Entry 8GAN (electron microscopy, 3.26 A resolution); this record covers chains J and Q of the 16 polymer chains in the assembly.

Chain J:
Name: Cas11
Organism: Neisseria lactamica
Reference sequence: A0A378VF47 (A0A378VF47_NEILA); residues 2-125 here correspond to UniProt positions 459-582 (UniProt number = residue number + 457)
Amino-acid sequence (124 residues; numbered 2 to 125; the number before each row is that of its first residue):
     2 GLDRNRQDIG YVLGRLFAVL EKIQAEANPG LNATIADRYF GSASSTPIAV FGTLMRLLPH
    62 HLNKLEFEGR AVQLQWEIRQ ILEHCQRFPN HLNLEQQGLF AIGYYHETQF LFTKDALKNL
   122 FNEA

Chain Q:
Molecule: 21-nt DNA strand
Sequence (21 nucleotides; numbered -6 to 14; the number before each row is that of its first residue; numbers below 1 keep their minus sign (DA-6 is residue -6)):
    -6 ATTATATTAA TATTATATTT A

How chain J and chain Q interact:
Residue-residue contacts (21):
  Glu27(J) with DA3(Q), sugar contact
  Phe68(J) with DA3(Q), sugar contact; DT4(Q), stacking on the base
  Glu69(J) with DA5(Q), hydrogen bond to the base
  Gly70(J) with DT4(Q), sugar contact; DA5(Q), sugar contact
  Arg71(J) with DA3(Q), sugar contact; DT4(Q), sugar contact
  Val73(J) with DA5(Q), sugar contact; DT6(Q), base contact
  Trp77(J) with DT6(Q), base contact
  Arg80(J) with DT6(Q), hydrogen bond to the base
  Phe113(J) with DT1(Q), stacking on the base; DA2(Q), base contact
  Thr114(J) with DA2(Q), sugar contact
  Lys115(J) with DA3(Q), phosphate contact
  Lys119(J) with DT4(Q), phosphate contact
  Phe122(J) with DA5(Q), phosphate contact; DT6(Q), sugar contact
  Ala125(J) with DT6(Q), phosphate contact; DT7(Q), phosphate contact
Other interface residues (no listed pair), chain J (17 interface residues in all): Lys23, Gln74, Gln76

Overview:
17 residues of chain J face 7 of chain Q across their interface; the contacts include 2 hydrogen bonds and 2
aromatic stacking contacts. Polar pairs include Glu69(J)-DA5(Q) and Arg80(J)-DT6(Q).
Chain J is Cas11 (Neisseria lactamica) and chain Q is a 21-nt DNA strand; the structure, Exploiting Activation
and Inactivation Mechanisms in Type I-C CRISPR-Cas3 for Genome Editing Applications, was determined by
electron microscopy, deposited together with 8G9S, 8G9T, 8G9U, 8GAF and 8GAM.
